Entry 1F7T (X-ray diffraction, 1.80 A resolution); this record covers chains A and C of the 3 polymer chains in the assembly.

== Chain A (and C) ==
Name: Holo-(acyl carrier protein) synthase
Organism: Bacillus subtilis
Notes: EC 2.7.8.7; chain C of this document is another copy of the same molecule, construct and numbering; everything in this record applies to it too
UniProt: P96618 (ACPS_BACSU); residues 2-121 here = UniProt positions 2-121
Sequence (122 residues; row label = number of the first residue in the row; numbering starts at 0):
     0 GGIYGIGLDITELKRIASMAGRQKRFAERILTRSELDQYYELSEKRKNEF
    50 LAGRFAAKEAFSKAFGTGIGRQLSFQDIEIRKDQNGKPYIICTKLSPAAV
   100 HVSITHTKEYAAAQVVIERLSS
Disordered / not traced: 0, 120-121
Differences from the reference sequence: expression tag (0-1); engineered mutation Pro96 (Gln in P96618)
Metal / ion sites: Na+ site 1: Ile9 (shared with His105(C) of chain C); Na+ site 2 near Glu27 (its only coordinating residue here); Na+ site 3: His105 (shared with 1 residue of chain B)
Swiss-Prot annotation at these positions:
  - binding site (Mg(2+)): Asp8, Glu58
What the authors report for this chain:
  - contacts within the chain: Ile5-Val114
  - self-association interface (contacts with another copy of this molecule); pairs are residue here / residue on that copy: Ile5-Gln113, Gln113-Gln113 (hydrogen bond), Gly65, Asn84
  - conformationally variable residues (loop rearrangement): Ile15 to Arg24, Arg80 to Tyr88, Cys91 to Val99
  - catalytic residues: Lys62, His105 (proposed by the authors, not directly observed)
  - mutagenesis - I2A, Q113E: decreased catalytic activity
  - mutagenesis - I5R, Q113R: abolished catalytic activity
  - mutagenesis - I5R: decreased expression

== How chain A and chain C interact ==
Contacting residue pairs (31):
  Gly1(A) with Glu117(C)
  Ile2(A) with His100(C), hydrogen bond (backbone-side chain); Val115(C), hydrophobic; Glu117(C), hydrogen bond (backbone-side chain)
  Tyr3(A) with His100(C)
  Ile5(A) with Lys86(C), hydrogen bond (backbone-side chain); His100(C); Val101(C); Ser102(C); Gln113(C); Val115(C), hydrophobic
  Gly6(A) with Ser102(C); Gln113(C)
  Leu7(A) with Ser102(C), hydrogen bond (backbone-side chain); Thr104(C); Ala112(C); Gln113(C)
  Asp8(A) with Thr104(C)
  Ile9(A) with Thr104(C), hydrogen bond (backbone-side chain); His105(C); Thr106(C); Ala111(C), hydrophobic
  Lys62(A) with Lys86(C), hydrogen bond (backbone-side chain); Ser102(C); Ile103(C), hydrogen bond (side chain-backbone); Thr104(C), hydrogen bond
  Gly65(A) with Asn84(C); Lys86(C)
  Gln71(A) with Asn84(C)
  Tyr109(A) with Tyr109(C)
  Gln113(A) with Gln113(C)
Other interface residues (no listed pair), chain A (19 interface residues in all): Gly4, Thr10, Glu11, Ala63, Thr66, Val114
Other interface residues (no listed pair), chain C (21 interface residues in all): Ile2, Leu7, Ile9, Lys107, Glu108, Val114

== Summary ==
Chain A and chain C form an interface of 19 and 21 residues respectively; the contacts include 8 hydrogen
bonds. Polar contacts include Ile2(A)-His100(C), Ile2(A)-Glu117(C) and Ile5(A)-Lys86(C). From the paper:
catalytic residues Lys62(A) and His105(A); I2A and Q113E of chain A reduce catalytic activity; 4 substitutions
were tested in all.
Chain A and chain C are both Holo-(acyl carrier protein) synthase (Bacillus subtilis); the structure,
Holo-(acyl carrier protein) synthase at 1.8A, was determined by X-ray diffraction (same publication as 1F80
and 1F7L).
